1NW2 - chains A and C of the 4 polymer chains in the assembly; structure by X-ray diffraction, 1.90 A resolution.

Chain A (and C):
Protein: Thioredoxin
Organism: Alicyclobacillus acidocaldarius
Notes: EC 1.8.1.9; chain C of this document is another copy of the same molecule, construct and numbering; everything in this record applies to it too
Reference sequence: P80579 (THIO_ALIAC); numbering as in UniProt (aligned over 1-105)
Sequence (105 residues; row label = number of the first residue in the row):
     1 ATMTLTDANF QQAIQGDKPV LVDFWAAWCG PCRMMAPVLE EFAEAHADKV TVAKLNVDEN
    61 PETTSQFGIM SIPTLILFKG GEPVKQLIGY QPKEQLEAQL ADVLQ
Differences from the reference sequence: engineered mutation Glu82 (Arg in P80579)
Disulfides: Cys29-Cys32

How chain A and chain C interact:
Residue-residue contacts - 13 pairs, chain A then chain C:
  Pro31(A) with Gln95(C)
  Met34(A) with Pro92(C), hydrophobic; Glu94(C); Gln95(C), hydrogen bond
  Ile88(A) with Ser71(C); Ile88(C), hydrophobic
  Tyr90(A) with Tyr90(C); Pro92(C), hydrophobic
  Pro92(A) with Met34(C), hydrophobic; Tyr90(C), hydrophobic
  Glu94(A) with Met34(C)
  Gln95(A) with Pro31(C); Met34(C), hydrogen bond
Other interface residues (no listed pair), chain A (9 interface residues in all): Ser71, Gly89
Other interface residues (no listed pair), chain C (11 interface residues in all): Gly30, Gly89, Gln99

Overview:
The interface between chain A and chain C involves 9 residues on one side and 11 on the other; the contacts
include 2 hydrogen bonds. The hydrogen-bonded pair is Met34(A)-Gln95(C).
Chain A and chain C are both Thioredoxin (Alicyclobacillus acidocaldarius); the structure, The crystal
structure of the mutant R82E of Thioredoxin from Alicyclobacillus acidocaldarius, was determined by X-ray
diffraction (same publication as 1NSW).
